PDB entry 8ZIR | electron microscopy, 3.08 A resolution | chains A and B of the 18 polymer chains in the assembly

== Chain A (and B) ==
Protein: DUF4297
From: Agrobacterium tumefaciens
Notes: chain B of this document is another copy of the same molecule, construct and numbering; everything in this record applies to it too
Amino-acid sequence (397 residues; row label = number of the first residue in the row):
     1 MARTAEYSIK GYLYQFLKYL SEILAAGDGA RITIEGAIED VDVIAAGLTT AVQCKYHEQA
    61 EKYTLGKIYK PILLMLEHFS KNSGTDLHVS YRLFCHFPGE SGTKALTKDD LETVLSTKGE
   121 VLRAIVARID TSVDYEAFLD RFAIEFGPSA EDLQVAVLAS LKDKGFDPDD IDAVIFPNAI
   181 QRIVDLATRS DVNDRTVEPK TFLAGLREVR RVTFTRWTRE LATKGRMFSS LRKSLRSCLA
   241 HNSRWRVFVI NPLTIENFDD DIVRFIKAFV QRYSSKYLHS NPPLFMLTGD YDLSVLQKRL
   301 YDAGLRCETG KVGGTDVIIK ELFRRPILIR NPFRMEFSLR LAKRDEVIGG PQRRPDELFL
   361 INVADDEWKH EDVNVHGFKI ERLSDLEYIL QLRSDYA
Unresolved in the structure: 1-4, 83-87 (chain B: 1-227, 395-397)

== How chain A and chain B interact ==
Pairs across the interface - 16 pairs, chain A then chain B:
  Ser294(A) - Gly313(B)
  Gln297(A) - Val312(B)
  Gln297(A) - Gly313(B)
  Tyr301(A) - Val312(B)  hydrophobic
  Tyr301(A) - Glu321(B)  hydrogen bond
  Arg306(A) - Glu321(B)  salt bridge
  Val312(A) - Tyr301(B)  hydrophobic
  Gly313(A) - Ser294(B)  hydrogen bond (backbone-side chain)
  Glu321(A) - Tyr301(B)  hydrogen bond
  Glu321(A) - Arg306(B)  salt bridge
  Ile327(A) - Ile327(B)  hydrophobic
  Ile327(A) - Arg334(B)
  Ile329(A) - Ile327(B)  hydrophobic
  Arg334(A) - Arg324(B)
  Arg334(A) - Ile327(B)
  Glu336(A) - Glu336(B)
Interface residues without a listed pair, chain A (14 interface residues in all): Lys298, Ile318, Arg324
Interface residues without a listed pair, chain B (15 interface residues in all): Gln297, Lys298, Ile318, Leu328, Ile329

== Overview ==
14 residues of chain A face 15 of chain B across their interface; the contacts include 3 hydrogen bonds and 2
salt bridges. Polar pairs include Arg306(A)-Glu321(B), Tyr301(A)-Glu321(B) and Gly313(A)-Ser294(B).
Both chains are DUF4297 (Agrobacterium tumefaciens). Entry 8ZIR (DUF4297-HerA complex) was determined by
electron microscopy together with 8ZGI, 8ZIQ, 8ZIS and 8ZIT from the same study.
